9MLA - chains A and J of the 12 polymer chains in the assembly; structure by electron microscopy, 2.24 A resolution.

# Chain A
Name: Surface protein
From: Homo sapiens
UniProtKB: P61570 (ENK25_HUMAN); numbering as in UniProt (aligned over 97-465)
Chain sequence (369 residues; numbered 97 to 465; the number before each row is that of its first residue):
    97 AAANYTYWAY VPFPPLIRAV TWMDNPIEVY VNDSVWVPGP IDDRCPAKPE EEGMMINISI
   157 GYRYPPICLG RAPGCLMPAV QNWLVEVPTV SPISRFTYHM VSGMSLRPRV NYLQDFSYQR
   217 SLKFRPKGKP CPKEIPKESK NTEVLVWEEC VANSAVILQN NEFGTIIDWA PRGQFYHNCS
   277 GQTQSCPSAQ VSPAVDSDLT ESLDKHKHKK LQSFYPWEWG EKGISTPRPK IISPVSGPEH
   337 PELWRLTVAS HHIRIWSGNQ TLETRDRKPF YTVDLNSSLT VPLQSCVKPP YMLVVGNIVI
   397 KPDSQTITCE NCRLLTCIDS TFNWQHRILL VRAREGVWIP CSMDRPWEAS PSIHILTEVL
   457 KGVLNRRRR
Disordered / not traced: 97-99, 460-465
Construct notes: conflict Arg167 (Thr in P61570), Thr185 (Ile in P61570), Ile328 (Val in P61570); engineered mutation Cys437 (Val in P61570), Arg463 (Ser in P61570), Arg464 (Lys in P61570)
Disulfide bonds: Cys164-Cys171, Cys227-Cys246, Cys275-Cys282, Cys382-Cys413, Cys405-Cys408
Covalently attached groups: N-acetylglucosamine (NAG) linked to Asn100, Asn128, Asn153, Asn274, Asn355, Asn372
What the authors report for this chain:
  - post-translational modification sites: Asn128

# Chain J
Name: Kenv-6 Fab light chain
From: Mus musculus
Notes: antibody fragment or engineered binder
Chain sequence (107 residues; each row starts with the number of its first residue):
     1 IVLTQSPASL AVTLGQRATI SCRGSESVDS YGNSFMHWYQ QKPGQPPKLL IYRASNLESG
    61 IPARFSGSGS RTDFTLTINP VEADDVATYY CQQSYEDPYT FGGGTKL
Disulfide bonds: Cys22-Cys91

# Chain A / chain J interface
Residue-residue contacts - 15 pairs, chain A then chain J:
  Arg191(A) with Tyr31(J); Gly32(J)
  Phe192(A) with Tyr31(J), hydrophobic
  Gly277(A) with Tyr99(J)
  Pro312(A) with Tyr31(J), hydrophobic
  Glu314(A) with Tyr31(J), hydrogen bond
  Leu358(A) with Tyr31(J); Gly32(J); Asn33(J)
  Arg363(A) with Tyr52(J); Arg53(J), hydrogen bond (backbone-side chain)
  Pro365(A) with Asn33(J); Arg53(J)
  Tyr367(A) with Tyr31(J), hydrogen bond (side chain-backbone); Asn33(J), hydrogen bond
Also at the interface, not in a pair above, chain A (10 interface residues in all): Lys364
Also at the interface, not in a pair above, chain J (7 interface residues in all): Ser30
The authors on this interface:
  - epitope / paratope residues, chain A: Glu314(A), Arg363(A), Tyr367(A)

# In short
10 residues of chain A face 7 of chain J across their interface; the contacts include 4 hydrogen bonds. Polar
pairs include Glu314(A)-Tyr31(J), Arg363(A)-Arg53(J) and Tyr367(A)-Tyr31(J). Covalently linked
N-acetylglucosamine: at Asn100(A), Asn128(A), Asn153(A), Asn274(A), Asn355(A) and Asn372(A). The paper reports
epitope/paratope residues Glu314(A), Arg363(A) and Tyr367(A); a modification site at Asn128(A).
Here chain A is Surface protein (Homo sapiens) and chain J is Kenv-6 Fab light chain (Mus musculus). Entry
9MLA (Pre-fusion HERV-K Envelope Protein Trimer Ectodomain in complex with Kenv-6 Fab) was determined by
electron microscopy together with 9MLK and 9O4F from the same study.
